PDB entry 7M81 | X-ray diffraction, 2.05 A resolution | chains A and P of the 3 polymer chains in the assembly

[Chain A]
Protein: DNA polymerase eta
Organism: Homo sapiens
Notes: EC 2.7.7.7
UniProtKB: Q9Y253 (POLH_HUMAN); numbering as in UniProt (aligned over 1-432)
Amino-acid sequence (435 residues; numbered -2 to 432; the number before each row is that of its first residue; numbers below 1 keep their minus sign (Gly-2 is residue -2)):
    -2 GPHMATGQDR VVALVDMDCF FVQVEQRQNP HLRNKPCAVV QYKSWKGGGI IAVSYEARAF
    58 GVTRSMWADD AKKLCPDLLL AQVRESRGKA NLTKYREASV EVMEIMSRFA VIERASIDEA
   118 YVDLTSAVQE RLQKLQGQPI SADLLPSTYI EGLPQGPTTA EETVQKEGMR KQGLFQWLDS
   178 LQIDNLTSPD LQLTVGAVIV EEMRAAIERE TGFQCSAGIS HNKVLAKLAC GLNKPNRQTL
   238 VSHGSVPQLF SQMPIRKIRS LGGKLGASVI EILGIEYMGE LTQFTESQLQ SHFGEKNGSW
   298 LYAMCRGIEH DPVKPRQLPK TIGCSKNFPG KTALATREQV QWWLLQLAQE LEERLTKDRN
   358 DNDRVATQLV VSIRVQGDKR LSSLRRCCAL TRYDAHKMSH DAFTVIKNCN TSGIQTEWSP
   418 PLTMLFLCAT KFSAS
Unresolved in the structure: 155-159
Differences from the reference sequence: expression tag (-2 to 0)
Curated features (UniProtKB/Swiss-Prot):
  - binding site (Mg(2+)): Asp13, Met14, Asp115, Glu116
  - binding site (Mn(2+)): Asp13, Met14, Asp115, Glu116
  - binding site (a 2'-deoxyribonucleoside 5'-triphosphate): Arg61
  - natural variant: Val37 (deletion: In XPV), Leu75 (deletion: In XPV), Arg93 (R93P: In XPV), Arg111 (R111H: In XPV), Thr122 (T122P: In XPV), Gly153 (G153D: In a breast cancer sample), Thr191 (T191P: In XPV), Gly263 (G263V: In XPV), Val266 (V266D: In XPV), Gly295 (G295R: In XPV), Arg361 (R361S: In XPV)
  - mutagenesis: Tyr52 (Y52A/F: Reduces DNA polymerase activity; Y52E: Reduces DNA polymerase activity. Increases fidelity of replication and reduces translesion bypass), Arg61 (R61A: Reduces enzymatic activity by two-thirds), Ser62 (S62G: Increased DNA polymerase activity and translesion bypass compared to wild-type), Ala68 (A68S/V: Severe reduction in thymine dimer translesion bypass), Asn324 to Pro326 (Reduces binding to chromatin and to monoubiquitinated PCNA. Abolishes binding to monoubiquitinated PCNA; when associated with 705-E--H-713 Del)
Metal / ion sites: Mg2+ site 1: Asp13, Asp115, Glu116 (together with 2'-deoxyadenosine 5'-triphosphate) (shared with DA8(P), DA9(P) of chain P); Ca2+: Asp13, Met14, Asp115 (together with 2'-deoxyadenosine 5'-triphosphate); Mg2+ site 2: Asp13, Met14, Asp115 (together with diphosphate) (shared with DA9(P) of chain P)
Residues lining bound ligands:
  - : Asp13, Met14, Asp15, Cys16, Asp115, Lys231
  - diphosphate / 2'-deoxyadenosine 5'-triphosphate: Asp13, Met14, Asp15, Cys16, Phe17, Phe18, Ile48, Ala49, Tyr52, Arg55, Arg61, Ile114, Asp115, Glu116, Lys231

[Chain P]
Molecule: 9-nt DNA strand
Sequence (9 nucleotides; row label = number of the first residue in the row):
     1 AGCGTCAAA
Metal / ion sites: Mg2+ site 1: DA8, DA9 (together with 2'-deoxyadenosine 5'-triphosphate) (shared with Asp13(A), Asp115(A), Glu116(A) of chain A); Mg2+ site 2: DA9 (together with diphosphate) (shared with Asp13(A), Met14(A), Asp115(A) of chain A)

[Chain A / chain P interface]
Residue-residue contacts - 30 pairs, chain A then chain P:
  Asp13(A) - DA9(P)  phosphate contact
  Phe17(A) - DA9(P)  hydrogen bond to the phosphate
  Phe18(A) - DA9(P)  hydrogen bond to the phosphate
  Ile48(A) - DA9(P)  sugar contact
  Ala49(A) - DA9(P)  phosphate contact
  Arg61(A) - DA9(P)  base contact
  Ser113(A) - DA8(P)  hydrogen bond to the phosphate
  Ile114(A) - DA9(P)  sugar contact
  Asp115(A) - DA8(P)  phosphate contact
  Asp115(A) - DA9(P)  phosphate contact
  Glu116(A) - DA8(P)  phosphate contact
  Glu116(A) - DA9(P)  phosphate contact
  Lys224(A) - DA7(P)  phosphate contact
  Lys224(A) - DA8(P)  salt bridge to the phosphate
  Ile255(A) - DA7(P)  phosphate contact
  Arg256(A) - DA7(P)  phosphate contact
  Ser257(A) - DC6(P)  phosphate contact
  Ser257(A) - DA7(P)  hydrogen bond to the phosphate
  Leu258(A) - DA7(P)  phosphate contact
  Gly259(A) - DA7(P)  hydrogen bond to the phosphate
  Gly260(A) - DC6(P)  phosphate contact
  Gly260(A) - DA7(P)  phosphate contact
  Lys261(A) - DC6(P)  hydrogen bond to the phosphate
  Leu262(A) - DC6(P)  hydrogen bond to the phosphate
  Arg377(A) - DG4(P)  salt bridge to the phosphate
  Arg382(A) - DG2(P)  salt bridge to the phosphate
  Arg382(A) - DC3(P)  hydrogen bond to the phosphate
  Arg383(A) - DG2(P)  phosphate contact
  Arg383(A) - DC3(P)  salt bridge to the phosphate
  Cys384(A) - DG2(P)  hydrogen bond to the phosphate
Interface residues without a listed pair, chain A (25 interface residues in all): Cys16, Leu381
Interface residues without a listed pair, chain P (9 interface residues in all): DA1, DT5

[In short]
25 residues of chain A and 9 residues of chain P are in contact, with 9 hydrogen bonds and 4 salt bridges.
Polar contacts include Phe17(A)-DA9(P), Phe18(A)-DA9(P) and Ser113(A)-DA8(P). Bound to chain A: compounds
CA/MG and diphosphate / 2'-deoxyadenosine 5'-triphosphate.
Chain A is DNA polymerase eta (Homo sapiens) and chain P is a 9-nt DNA strand; the structure, Human DNA Pol
eta with dA-ended primer and dATP: in crystallo reaction for 100 s, was determined by X-ray diffraction (same
publication as 7M7L, 7M7M, 7M7N, 7M7O, 7M7P, 7M7Q and 19 further entries).
